Entry 4XDN (X-ray diffraction, 2.08 A resolution); this record covers chains A and B.

# Chain A
Molecule: MAU2 chromatid cohesion factor homolog
Organism: Saccharomyces cerevisiae
UniProt: P40090 (SCC4_YEAST); the author numbering skips numbers that UniProt does not, so the offset changes along the chain: 1-527 = UniProt 1-527; 529-625 = UniProt 528-624
Amino-acid sequence (643 residues; numbered -18 to 625; 1 number in that range is skipped by the numbering (no residue carries it; nothing is unmodelled there); the number before each row is that of its first residue; numbers below 1 keep their minus sign (Met-18 is residue -18)):
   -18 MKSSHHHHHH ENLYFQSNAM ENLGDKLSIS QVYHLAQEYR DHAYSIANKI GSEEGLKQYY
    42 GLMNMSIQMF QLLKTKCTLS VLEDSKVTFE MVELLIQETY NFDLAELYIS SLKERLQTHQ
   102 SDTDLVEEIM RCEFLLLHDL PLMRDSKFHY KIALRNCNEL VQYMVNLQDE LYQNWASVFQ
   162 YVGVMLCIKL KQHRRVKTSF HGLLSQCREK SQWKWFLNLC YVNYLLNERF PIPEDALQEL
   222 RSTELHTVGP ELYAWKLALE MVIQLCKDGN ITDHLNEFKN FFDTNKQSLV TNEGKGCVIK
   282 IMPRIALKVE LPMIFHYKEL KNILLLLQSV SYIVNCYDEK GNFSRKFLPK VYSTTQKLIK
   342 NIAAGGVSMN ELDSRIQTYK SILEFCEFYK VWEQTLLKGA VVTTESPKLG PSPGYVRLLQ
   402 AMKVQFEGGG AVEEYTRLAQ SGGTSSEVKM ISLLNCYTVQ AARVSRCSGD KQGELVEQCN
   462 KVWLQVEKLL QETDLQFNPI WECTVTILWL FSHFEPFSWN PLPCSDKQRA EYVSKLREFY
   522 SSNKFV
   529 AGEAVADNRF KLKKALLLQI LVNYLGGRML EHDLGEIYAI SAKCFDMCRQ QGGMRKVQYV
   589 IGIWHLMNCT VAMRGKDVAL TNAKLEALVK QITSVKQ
Not modelled in the structure: -18 to 4, 384-389, 529-535, 623-625
Construct notes: initiating methionine (-18); expression tag (-17 to 0)
Reported in the primary citation:
  - mutagenesis - L256A/Y298A/K299D/Y313A/F324A/K327D/K331D: unchanged growth

# Chain B
Molecule: Sister chromatid cohesion protein 2
Organism: Saccharomyces cerevisiae
Notes: fragment: N-terminal region
UniProt: Q04002 (SCC2_YEAST); numbering as in UniProt (aligned over 1-181)
Amino-acid sequence (200 residues; each row starts with the number of its first residue; numbers below 1 keep their minus sign (Met-18 is residue -18)):
   -18 MKSSHHHHHH ENLYFQSNAM SYPGKDKNIP GRIIEALEDL PLSYLVPKDG LAALVNAPMR
    42 VSLPFDKTIF TSADDGRDVN INVLGTANST TSSIKNEAEK ERLVFKRPSN FTSSANSVDY
   102 VPTNFLEGLS PLAQSVLSTH KGLNDSINIE KKSEIVSRPE AKHKLESVTS NAGNLSFNDN
   162 SSNKKTKTST GVTMTQANLA
Not modelled in the structure: -18 to -7, 65-72, 96-104, 133-181
Construct notes: initiating methionine (-18); expression tag (-17 to 0)
Curated features (UniProtKB/Swiss-Prot):
  - modified residue: Ser43 (Phosphoserine), Thr67 (Phosphothreonine), Ser74 (Phosphoserine), Ser127 (Phosphoserine), Ser157 (Phosphoserine), Ser162 (Phosphoserine), Ser163 (Phosphoserine)
  - mutagenesis: Thr67 (T67A: In scc2-8A; mimics unphosphorylated form and leads to novel phosphorylation sites at Ser-43, Ser-74, Ser-162, Ser-360, Ser-1179 and Ser-1183; when associated with A-127; A-157; A-163; A-231 ...), Ser127 (S127A: In scc2-8A; mimics unphosphorylated form and leads to novel phosphorylation sites at Ser-43, Ser-74, Ser-162, Ser-360, Ser-1179 and Ser-1183; when associated with A-67; A-157; A-163; A-231 ...), Ser157 (S157A: In scc2-8A; mimics unphosphorylated form and leads to novel phosphorylation sites at Ser-43, Ser-74, Ser-162, Ser-360, Ser-1179 and Ser-1183; when associated with A-67; A-127; A-163; A-231 ...), Ser163 (S163A: In scc2-8A; mimics unphosphorylated form and leads to novel phosphorylation sites at Ser-43, Ser-74, Ser-162, Ser-360, Ser-1179 and Ser-1183; when associated with A-67; A-127; A-157; A-231 ...)

# Interface between chain A and chain B
Contacting residue pairs (268; chain A residue first):
  Asp6(A) - Val60(B)
  Asp6(A) - Asn61(B)
  Asp6(A) - Ile62(B)  hydrogen bond (backbone-backbone)
  Asp6(A) - Asn63(B)
  Lys7(A) - Asp59(B)
  Lys7(A) - Val60(B)
  Leu8(A) - Asp59(B)
  Leu8(A) - Val60(B)  hydrogen bond (backbone-backbone)
  Ser9(A) - Arg58(B)
  Ser9(A) - Asp59(B)
  Ile10(A) - Phe51(B)  hydrophobic
  Ile10(A) - Asp56(B)
  Ile10(A) - Arg58(B)  hydrogen bond (backbone-backbone)
  Ile10(A) - Asp59(B)
  Ile10(A) - Val60(B)  hydrophobic
  Val13(A) - Val60(B)  hydrophobic
  Tyr14(A) - Ile50(B)
  Tyr14(A) - Phe51(B)  hydrophobic
  Leu16(A) - Ala114(B)  hydrophobic
  Glu19(A) - Leu110(B)
  Glu19(A) - Ser111(B)  hydrogen bond
  Glu19(A) - Ala114(B)
  Tyr20(A) - Ala114(B)  hydrogen bond (side chain-backbone)
  Tyr20(A) - Val117(B)
  Tyr20(A) - Leu118(B)  hydrogen bond (side chain-backbone)
  His23(A) - Phe106(B)  hydrogen bond (side chain-backbone)
  His23(A) - Glu108(B)  hydrogen bond (side chain-backbone)
  His23(A) - Gly109(B)
  His23(A) - Leu110(B)
  Ile27(A) - Phe106(B)  hydrophobic
  Ala28(A) - Thr93(B)  hydrogen bond (backbone-side chain)
  Asn29(A) - Thr93(B)
  Asn29(A) - Ser94(B)
  Lys30(A) - Thr93(B)  hydrogen bond (backbone-side chain)
  Lys30(A) - Ser94(B)
  Lys30(A) - Phe106(B)
  Ile31(A) - Phe92(B)
  Ile31(A) - Thr93(B)  hydrogen bond (backbone-backbone)
  Ile31(A) - Ser94(B)  hydrogen bond (backbone-backbone)
  Gly32(A) - Phe92(B)
  Gly32(A) - Ser94(B)
  Ser33(A) - Phe92(B)
  Glu34(A) - Arg88(B)  salt bridge
  Gly36(A) - Phe106(B)
  Leu37(A) - Arg88(B)
  Leu37(A) - Pro89(B)
  Gln39(A) - Asn105(B)
  Gln39(A) - Phe106(B)
  Gln39(A) - Leu107(B)
  Tyr41(A) - Phe86(B)  hydrophobic
  Tyr41(A) - Lys87(B)  hydrogen bond (side chain-backbone)
  Tyr41(A) - Asn129(B)
  Gly42(A) - Asn125(B)
  Leu43(A) - Leu110(B)  hydrophobic
  Asn45(A) - Leu84(B)
  Asn45(A) - Phe86(B)
  Asn45(A) - Leu124(B)  hydrogen bond (side chain-backbone)
  Asn45(A) - Asn125(B)
  Met46(A) - Val117(B)  hydrophobic
  Met46(A) - Leu118(B)  hydrophobic
  Ile48(A) - Leu84(B)  hydrophobic
  Leu53(A) - Ile62(B)  hydrophobic
  Leu53(A) - Val64(B)  hydrophobic
  Cys58(A) - Val60(B)  hydrophobic
  Thr59(A) - Arg58(B)  hydrogen bond (backbone-side chain)
  Leu60(A) - Phe51(B)  hydrophobic
  Glu64(A) - Phe51(B)
  Glu64(A) - Arg58(B)  salt bridge
  Lys67(A) - Phe46(B)
  Lys67(A) - Lys48(B)
  Lys67(A) - Ile50(B)
  Val68(A) - Ile50(B)  hydrophobic
  Phe70(A) - Phe46(B)  hydrophobic
  Glu74(A) - Arg41(B)  salt bridge
  Leu76(A) - Leu84(B)  hydrophobic
  Gln78(A) - Arg41(B)
  Gln78(A) - Lys87(B)
  Glu79(A) - Phe86(B)
  Glu79(A) - Lys87(B)  hydrogen bond (backbone-backbone)
  Thr80(A) - Val85(B)
  Thr80(A) - Phe86(B)
  Thr80(A) - Lys87(B)
  Tyr81(A) - Val85(B)  hydrogen bond (backbone-backbone)
  Tyr81(A) - Lys87(B)
  Tyr81(A) - Ile130(B)
  Tyr81(A) - Glu131(B)
  Tyr81(A) - Lys132(B)  hydrogen bond (side chain-backbone)
  Asn82(A) - Glu80(B)
  Asn82(A) - Lys81(B)  hydrogen bond (side chain-backbone)
  Asn82(A) - Arg83(B)  hydrogen bond (side chain-backbone)
  Asn82(A) - Leu84(B)
  Asn82(A) - Val85(B)  hydrogen bond (side chain-backbone)
  Asp84(A) - Lys81(B)  salt bridge
  Leu85(A) - Lys81(B)
  Leu85(A) - Glu82(B)
  Leu85(A) - Leu84(B)  hydrophobic
  Glu108(A) - Lys48(B)  salt bridge
  Glu109(A) - Phe46(B)
  Glu109(A) - Lys48(B)  salt bridge
  Arg112(A) - Leu44(B)  hydrogen bond (side chain-backbone)
  Arg112(A) - Phe46(B)
  Phe115(A) - Val42(B)
  Phe115(A) - Leu44(B)  hydrophobic
  His119(A) - Val42(B)
  Met124(A) - Lys87(B)
  Trp156(A) - Leu44(B)  hydrophobic
  Tyr162(A) - Val42(B)
  Phe197(A) - Met40(B)  hydrophobic
  Asn204(A) - Ala33(B)  hydrogen bond (side chain-backbone)
  Asn204(A) - Val36(B)
  Asn204(A) - Asn37(B)  hydrogen bond
  Leu207(A) - Ala33(B)  hydrophobic
  Asn208(A) - Ala33(B)
  Asn208(A) - Ala34(B)  hydrogen bond (side chain-backbone)
  Asn208(A) - Asn37(B)  hydrogen bond
  Arg210(A) - Lys29(B)
  Trp236(A) - Val36(B)
  Trp236(A) - Met40(B)  hydrophobic
  Val243(A) - Ala33(B)  hydrophobic
  Leu246(A) - Lys29(B)
  Leu246(A) - Leu32(B)  hydrophobic
  Ala287(A) - Leu44(B)
  Ala287(A) - Pro45(B)
  Leu288(A) - Val42(B)  hydrophobic
  Leu288(A) - Ser43(B)
  Leu288(A) - Leu44(B)  hydrophobic
  Lys289(A) - Arg41(B)
  Lys289(A) - Val42(B)
  Lys289(A) - Ser43(B)  hydrogen bond (backbone-backbone)
  Lys289(A) - Pro45(B)
  Val290(A) - Met40(B)  hydrophobic
  Val290(A) - Arg41(B)
  Glu291(A) - Pro39(B)
  Glu291(A) - Met40(B)
  Glu291(A) - Arg41(B)  salt bridge
  Leu292(A) - Val36(B)
  Leu292(A) - Asn37(B)
  Leu292(A) - Pro39(B)
  Leu292(A) - Met40(B)  hydrophobic
  Pro293(A) - Pro39(B)
  Met294(A) - Pro39(B)
  Ile295(A) - Val36(B)
  Ile304(A) - Leu35(B)  hydrophobic
  Leu307(A) - Leu35(B)  hydrophobic
  Val311(A) - Lys29(B)
  Val311(A) - Leu32(B)  hydrophobic
  Val315(A) - Tyr25(B)
  Ile343(A) - Thr93(B)
  Met350(A) - Pro89(B)  hydrophobic
  Met350(A) - Thr93(B)
  Asn351(A) - Lys87(B)
  Leu353(A) - Thr93(B)
  Asp354(A) - Pro89(B)
  Asp354(A) - Ser90(B)  hydrogen bond (side chain-backbone)
  Asp354(A) - Asn91(B)  hydrogen bond (side chain-backbone)
  Ile357(A) - Asn91(B)
  Ile357(A) - Thr93(B)
  Gln358(A) - Ser90(B)
  Gln358(A) - Asn91(B)  hydrogen bond
  Thr359(A) - Leu35(B)
  Thr359(A) - Pro39(B)
  Lys361(A) - Asn91(B)  hydrogen bond
  Ser362(A) - Leu35(B)
  Ile363(A) - Leu35(B)  hydrophobic
  Phe366(A) - Asp30(B)
  Phe366(A) - Gly31(B)
  Phe369(A) - Pro28(B)  hydrophobic
  Tyr370(A) - Val27(B)  hydrophobic
  Tyr370(A) - Pro28(B)  hydrogen bond (side chain-backbone)
  Tyr370(A) - Lys29(B)
  Tyr370(A) - Leu32(B)
  Trp373(A) - Ser24(B)  hydrogen bond (side chain-backbone)
  Trp373(A) - Leu26(B)
  Trp373(A) - Val27(B)
  Trp373(A) - Pro28(B)
  Leu377(A) - Ser24(B)
  Leu377(A) - Tyr25(B)
  Ser393(A) - Asp30(B)  hydrogen bond (side chain-backbone)
  Ser393(A) - Gly31(B)
  Pro394(A) - Asp30(B)
  Tyr396(A) - Pro28(B)
  Tyr396(A) - Lys29(B)
  Tyr396(A) - Asp30(B)  hydrogen bond (side chain-backbone)
  Met403(A) - Pro22(B)
  Gln406(A) - Leu18(B)  hydrogen bond (side chain-backbone)
  Gln406(A) - Glu19(B)  hydrogen bond (side chain-backbone)
  Gln406(A) - Asp20(B)
  Gln406(A) - Leu21(B)
  Gln406(A) - Pro22(B)
  Phe407(A) - Asp20(B)
  Phe407(A) - Pro22(B)
  Tyr416(A) - Pro22(B)
  Ser426(A) - Asp30(B)
  Glu428(A) - Val27(B)
  Glu428(A) - Pro28(B)
  Glu428(A) - Lys29(B)  hydrogen bond (side chain-backbone)
  Glu428(A) - Asp30(B)  hydrogen bond (side chain-backbone)
  Ile432(A) - Leu26(B)
  Leu435(A) - Leu26(B)  hydrophobic
  Asn436(A) - Pro22(B)
  Asn436(A) - Leu23(B)  hydrogen bond (side chain-backbone)
  Thr439(A) - Leu18(B)
  Thr439(A) - Leu23(B)
  Val440(A) - Glu19(B)
  Ala442(A) - Ile15(B)  hydrophobic
  Ala443(A) - Ile15(B)
  Ala443(A) - Glu16(B)
  Ala443(A) - Glu19(B)
  Arg444(A) - Glu19(B)  salt bridge
  Ser446(A) - Ile15(B)
  Ser446(A) - Glu16(B)  hydrogen bond
  Arg447(A) - Glu16(B)  hydrogen bond (backbone-side chain)
  Arg447(A) - Glu19(B)  salt bridge
  Ile481(A) - Tyr25(B)  hydrophobic
  Ile481(A) - Leu26(B)  hydrophobic
  Trp482(A) - Leu26(B)
  Thr485(A) - Leu23(B)
  Thr485(A) - Tyr25(B)  hydrogen bond
  Leu489(A) - Leu23(B)  hydrophobic
  Phe492(A) - Ile14(B)  hydrophobic
  Phe492(A) - Ile15(B)  hydrophobic
  Glu496(A) - Leu-6(B)
  Glu496(A) - Phe-4(B)
  Glu496(A) - Arg13(B)  salt bridge
  Pro497(A) - Phe-4(B)
  Pro497(A) - Arg13(B)  hydrogen bond (backbone-side chain)
  Phe498(A) - Arg13(B)
  Phe498(A) - Ile14(B)
  Phe498(A) - Ile15(B)  hydrogen bond (backbone-backbone)
  Ser499(A) - Arg13(B)  hydrogen bond (backbone-side chain)
  Ser499(A) - Ile15(B)
  Trp500(A) - Asn-1(B)
  Trp500(A) - Arg13(B)
  Trp500(A) - Glu16(B)
  Ala543(A) - Tyr25(B)  hydrophobic
  Leu545(A) - Leu21(B)  hydrophobic
  Leu545(A) - Tyr25(B)  hydrophobic
  Leu546(A) - Tyr25(B)
  Leu549(A) - Ile14(B)  hydrophobic
  Tyr552(A) - Ile14(B)  hydrophobic
  Gly581(A) - Leu21(B)
  Lys584(A) - Ala17(B)
  Lys584(A) - Asp20(B)  salt bridge
  Val585(A) - Leu21(B)  hydrophobic
  Tyr587(A) - Tyr3(B)
  Tyr587(A) - Pro4(B)  hydrogen bond (side chain-backbone)
  Tyr587(A) - Gly5(B)
  Tyr587(A) - Lys6(B)
  Tyr587(A) - Ile10(B)  hydrophobic
  Tyr587(A) - Pro11(B)
  Val588(A) - Pro11(B)
  Val588(A) - Arg13(B)
  Val588(A) - Ile14(B)
  Val588(A) - Ala17(B)  hydrophobic
  Ile591(A) - Ser-2(B)
  Ile591(A) - Tyr3(B)
  Ile591(A) - Gly12(B)
  Leu594(A) - Tyr3(B)  hydrophobic
  Met595(A) - Gln-3(B)
  Met595(A) - Ser-2(B)
  Met595(A) - Met1(B)  hydrophobic
  Thr598(A) - Met1(B)
  Asn610(A) - Pro4(B)
  Glu614(A) - Pro4(B)
  Val617(A) - Pro4(B)
  Val617(A) - Gly5(B)
  Val617(A) - Ile10(B)  hydrophobic
  Thr621(A) - Ile10(B)
Other interface residues (no listed pair), chain A (161 interface residues in all): Gly5, Ser11, Lys38, Met44, Gln49, Met50, Leu54, Lys57, Leu63, Met111, Asp120, Tyr205, Ala239, Leu240, Asp249, Arg285, Leu308, Ile314, Ser355, Arg356, Gly409, Met582, Leu613, Ile620
Other interface residues (no listed pair), chain B (93 interface residues in all): Lys8, Ala38, Leu113, His121, Ser127
Interface features reported in the paper:
  - specific contacts: Tyr41(A)-Phe86(B) (pi stacking)
  - interface residues, chain B: Ile10(B), Gly31(B), Pro112(B)

# Overview
Chain A and chain B form an interface of 161 and 93 residues respectively, with 47 hydrogen bonds and 11 salt
bridges. Polar pairs include Glu34(A)-Arg88(B), Glu64(A)-Arg58(B) and Glu74(A)-Arg41(B). The paper describes
pi stacking between Tyr41(A) and Phe86(B). The paper reports that L256A/Y298A/K299D/Y313A/F324A/K327D/K331D of
chain A leave growth unchanged; interface residues Ile10(B), Gly31(B) and Pro112(B).
Here chain A is MAU2 chromatid cohesion factor homolog and chain B is Sister chromatid cohesion protein 2,
both from Saccharomyces cerevisiae. Entry 4XDN (Crystal structure of Scc4 in complex with Scc2n) was
determined by X-ray diffraction.
